Entry 5HZP (X-ray diffraction, 2.74 A resolution); this record covers chains A and B of the 4 polymer chains in the assembly.

# Chain A
Protein: M protein, serotype 49
From: Streptococcus pyogenes serotype M49
Reference sequence: P16947 (M49_STRP9); numbering as in UniProt (aligned over 42-127)
Sequence (90 residues; each row starts with the number of its first residue):
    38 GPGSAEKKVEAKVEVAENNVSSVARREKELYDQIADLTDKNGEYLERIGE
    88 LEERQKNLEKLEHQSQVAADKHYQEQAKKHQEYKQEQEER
Not modelled in the structure: 38-55, 127
Sequence notes: expression tag (38-41)

# Chain B
Protein: C4b-binding protein alpha chain
From: Homo sapiens
Reference sequence: P04003 (C4BPA_HUMAN); residues 1-124 here correspond to UniProt positions 49-172 (UniProt number = residue number + 48)
Sequence (128 residues; numbered -3 to 124; the number before each row is that of its first residue; numbers below 1 keep their minus sign (Gly-3 is residue -3)):
    -3 GPGSNCGPPPTLSFAAPMDITLTETRFKTGTTMKYTCLPGYVRSHSTQTM
    47 TCNSDGEWVYNTFCIYKRCRHPGELRNGQVEIKTDLSFGSQIEFSCSEGF
    97 FLIGSTTSRCEVQDRGVGWSHPLPQCEI
Not modelled in the structure: -3 to -1
Sequence notes: expression tag (-3 to 0); engineered mutation Mse29 (Leu77 in P04003), Mse46 (Leu94 in P04003)
Modified / non-standard residues: Mse14 (selenomethionine; parent Met); Mse29 (selenomethionine); Mse46 (selenomethionine)
Cystine bridges: Cys2-Cys48, Cys33-Cys60, Cys65-Cys106, Cys92-Cys122

# Chain A / chain B interface
Pairs across the interface (26):
  Ser58(A) with Glu70(B), hydrogen bond; Arg72(B), hydrogen bond
  Glu64(A) with His67(B)
  Lys65(A) with His67(B)
  Tyr68(A) with Ile78(B); Thr80(B); Leu82(B), hydrophobic
  Asp69(A) with Arg66(B), salt bridge; His67(B), hydrogen bond (side chain-backbone)
  Ile71(A) with Arg64(B)
  Ala72(A) with Arg64(B); Cys65(B)
  Asp73(A) with Arg66(B), salt bridge
  Thr75(A) with Val38(B); Arg64(B)
  Asp76(A) with Lys63(B)
  Gly79(A) with Arg39(B)
  Leu82(A) with Arg39(B); Ser40(B); His41(B); Ser42(B)
  Glu83(A) with Arg39(B), salt bridge
  Ile85(A) with Ser42(B)
  Gly86(A) with Ser42(B)
  Glu89(A) with Ser42(B); Thr43(B)
Also at the interface, not in a pair above, chain A (18 interface residues in all): Ala61, Asn78
Also at the interface, not in a pair above, chain B (19 interface residues in all): Gly69, Val76, Asp81
Interface features reported in the paper:
  - interface residues, chain B: Arg39(B), Arg64(B), Arg66(B), His67(B), Ile78(B), Leu82(B)

# In short
Chain A and chain B form an interface of 18 and 19 residues respectively; the contacts include 3 hydrogen
bonds and 3 salt bridges. Polar contacts include Asp69(A)-Arg66(B), Asp73(A)-Arg66(B) and Glu83(A)-Arg39(B).
The paper reports interface residues Arg39(B), Arg64(B) and Arg66(B) among others.
Here chain A is M protein, serotype 49 (Streptococcus pyogenes serotype M49) and chain B is C4b-binding
protein alpha chain (Homo sapiens). Entry 5HZP (Structure of human C4b-binding protein alpha chain CCP domains
1 and 2 in complex with the ...) was determined by X-ray diffraction (same publication as 5HYP, 5HYT, 5HYU and
5I0Q).
